2KLW - chains A and C of the 3 polymer chains in the assembly; structure by solution NMR.

[Chain A]
Molecule: (PKG)10
Chain sequence (32 residues; row label = number of the first residue in the row):
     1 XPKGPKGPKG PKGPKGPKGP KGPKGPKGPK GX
Modified positions: ACE (acetyl group) at position 1; NH2 (amino group) at position 32

[Chain C]
Molecule: (POG)10
Chain sequence (32 residues; numbered 65 to 96; the number before each row is that of its first residue):
    65 XPPGPPGPPG PPGPPGPPGP PGPPGPPGPP GX
Modified positions: ACE (acetyl group) at position 65, NH2 (amino group) at position 96; Pro-67, Pro-70, Pro-73, Pro-76, Pro-79, Pro-82, Pro-85, Pro-88, Pro-91, Pro-94 (4-hydroxyproline; HYP)

[Chain A / chain C interface]
Residue-residue contacts (39; chain A residue first):
  Gly-4(A) with Pro-66(C)
  Pro-5(A) with Pro-66(C); Pro-67(C); Gly-68(C)
  Gly-7(A) with Gly-68(C); Pro-69(C)
  Pro-8(A) with Pro-70(C); Gly-71(C)
  Gly-10(A) with Gly-71(C); Pro-72(C)
  Pro-11(A) with Pro-73(C); Gly-74(C)
  Gly-13(A) with Gly-74(C); Pro-75(C)
  Pro-14(A) with Pro-76(C); Gly-77(C)
  Gly-16(A) with Gly-77(C); Pro-78(C)
  Pro-17(A) with Pro-79(C); Gly-80(C)
  Gly-19(A) with Gly-80(C); Pro-81(C)
  Pro-20(A) with Pro-82(C); Gly-83(C)
  Gly-22(A) with Gly-83(C); Pro-84(C)
  Pro-23(A) with Pro-85(C); Gly-86(C)
  Gly-25(A) with Gly-86(C); Pro-87(C)
  Pro-26(A) with Pro-88(C); Gly-89(C)
  Gly-28(A) with Gly-89(C); Pro-90(C)
  Pro-29(A) with Gly-89(C); Pro-91(C); Gly-92(C); Pro-93(C)
  Lys-30(A) with Pro-93(C)
Also at the interface, not in a pair above, chain A (27 interface residues in all): Lys-6, Lys-12, Lys-15, Lys-18, Lys-21, Lys-24, Lys-27, Gly-31

[In short]
The interface between chain A and chain C involves 27 residues on one side and 28 on the other.
Chain A is (PKG)10 and chain C is (POG)10; the structure, Solution structure of an abc collagen heterotrimer
reveals a single-register helix stabilized by electrostatic interactions, was determined by solution NMR.
